Entry 2AST (X-ray diffraction, 2.30 A resolution); this record covers chains B and C of the 4 polymer chains in the assembly.

# Chain B
Protein: S-phase kinase-associated protein 2
Source organism: Homo sapiens
UniProtKB: Q13309 (SKP2_HUMAN); residues 2089-2424 here correspond to UniProt positions 89-424 (UniProt number = residue number - 2000)
Chain sequence (336 residues; numbered 2089 to 2424; the number before each row is that of its first residue):
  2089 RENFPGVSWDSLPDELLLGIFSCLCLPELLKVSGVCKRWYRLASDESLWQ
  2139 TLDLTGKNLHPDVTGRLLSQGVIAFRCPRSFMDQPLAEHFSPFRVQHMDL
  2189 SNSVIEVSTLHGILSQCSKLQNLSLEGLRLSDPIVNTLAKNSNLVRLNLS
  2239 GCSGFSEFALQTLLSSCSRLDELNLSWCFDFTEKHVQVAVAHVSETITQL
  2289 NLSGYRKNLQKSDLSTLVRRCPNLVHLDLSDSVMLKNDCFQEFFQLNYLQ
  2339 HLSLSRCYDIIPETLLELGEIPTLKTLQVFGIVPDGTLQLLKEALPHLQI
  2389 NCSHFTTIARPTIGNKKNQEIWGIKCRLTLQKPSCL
Not modelled in the structure: 2089-2094, 2420-2424
Residues lining bound ligands:
  - benzamidine (BEN), molecule 1: F2169, N2190, V2192
  - benzamidine (BEN), molecule 2: A2227, K2228, S2230, T2250, S2253, S2254
UniProt features mapped onto this chain:
  - region: G2402 to L2424 (Mediates interaction with IFI27)
  - modified residue: S2179 (Phosphoserine)

# Chain C
Protein: Cyclin-dependent kinases regulatory subunit 1
Source organism: Homo sapiens
UniProtKB: P61024 (CKS1_HUMAN); residues 3005-3073 here correspond to UniProt positions 5-73 (UniProt number = residue number - 3000)
Chain sequence (69 residues; each row starts with the number of its first residue):
  3005 QIYYSDKYDDEEFEYRHVMLPKDIAKLVPKTHLMSESEWRNLGVQQSQGW
  3055 VHYMIHEPEPHILLFRRPL
Residues lining bound ligands: benzamidine (BEN): Y3057, M3058, R3070

# Chain B / chain C interface
Pairs across the interface (34):
  R2167(B) - I3059(C)
  N2190(B) - L3037(C)
  E2214(B) - L3037(C)
  W2265(B) - S3039(C)
  W2265(B) - E3040(C)
  W2265(B) - S3041(C)  hydrogen bond
  S2291(B) - S3041(C)  hydrogen bond
  R2294(B) - E3040(C)  salt bridge
  R2294(B) - Q3052(C)
  S2318(B) - S3041(C)
  D2319(B) - S3041(C)  hydrogen bond
  S2343(B) - N3045(C)
  R2344(B) - S3041(C)  hydrogen bond (side chain-backbone)
  R2344(B) - R3044(C)
  R2344(B) - N3045(C)  hydrogen bond
  F2368(B) - N3045(C)
  H2392(B) - L3031(C)
  H2392(B) - E3042(C)
  H2392(B) - N3045(C)  hydrogen bond (backbone-side chain)
  F2393(B) - L3031(C)
  F2393(B) - P3033(C)
  F2393(B) - M3038(C)  hydrophobic
  F2393(B) - E3042(C)
  T2394(B) - E3042(C)  hydrogen bond (backbone-side chain)
  R2398(B) - H3036(C)  hydrogen bond
  R2398(B) - L3037(C)  hydrogen bond (side chain-backbone)
  R2398(B) - E3042(C)  salt bridge
  T2400(B) - T3035(C)  hydrogen bond (backbone-side chain)
  T2400(B) - H3036(C)
  I2401(B) - T3035(C)
  G2402(B) - T3035(C)
  K2404(B) - K3030(C)  hydrogen bond (side chain-backbone)
  K2405(B) - T3035(C)
  N2406(B) - T3035(C)
Interface residues without a listed pair, chain B (23 interface residues in all): S2238, S2391
Interface residues without a listed pair, chain C (18 interface residues in all): K3034, L3046, E3061

# Overview
23 residues of chain B face 18 of chain C across their interface; the contacts include 11 hydrogen bonds and 2
salt bridges. Among the polar pairs are R2294(B)-E3040(C), R2398(B)-E3042(C) and W2265(B)-S3041(C). One
benzamidine molecule is bound between chain B and chain C.
Here chain B is S-phase kinase-associated protein 2 and chain C is Cyclin-dependent kinases regulatory subunit
1, both from Homo sapiens. Entry 2AST (Crystal structure of Skp1-Skp2-Cks1 in complex with a p27 peptide) was
determined by X-ray diffraction, deposited together with 2ASS.
